7D3K - chains 2 and L of the 6 polymer chains in the assembly; structure by electron microscopy, 3.90 A resolution.

[Chain 2]
Molecule: O/tibet/99 VP2
Source organism: Foot-and-mouth disease virus
Chain sequence (218 residues; each row starts with the number of its first residue):
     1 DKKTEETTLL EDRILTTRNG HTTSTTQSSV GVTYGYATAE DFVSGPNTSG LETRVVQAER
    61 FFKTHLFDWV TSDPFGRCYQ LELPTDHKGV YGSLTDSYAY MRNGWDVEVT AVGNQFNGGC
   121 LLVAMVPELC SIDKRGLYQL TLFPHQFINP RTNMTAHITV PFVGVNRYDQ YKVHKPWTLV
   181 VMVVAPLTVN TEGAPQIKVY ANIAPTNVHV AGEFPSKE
Unresolved in the structure: 1-12

[Chain L]
Molecule: B77 vl
Source organism: Bos taurus
Chain sequence (123 residues; row label = number of the first residue in the row):
     1 WAQAVLTQPS SVSGSLGQRV SITCSGTYSN VGTGNYVSWF QQIPGSAPRT LIYSVTNRAS
    61 GVPDRFSGSR SGHTATLTIS SLQAEDEADY FCLSWQSGNT ALFGSGTTLT VLGDYKDDDD
   121 KGG
Unresolved in the structure: 1-21, 45, 108-123

[Interface between chain 2 and chain L]
Contacting residue pairs (8):
  His65(2) - Ser97(L)  hydrogen bond
  Phe67(2) - Thr33(L)
  Arg77(2) - Gly34(L)
  Arg77(2) - Tyr36(L)  hydrogen bond
  Tyr79(2) - Tyr28(L)
  Tyr79(2) - Thr33(L)
  Tyr79(2) - Gly34(L)
  Gln80(2) - Tyr28(L)  hydrogen bond (backbone-side chain)
Other interface residues (no listed pair), chain 2 (7 interface residues in all): Asp68, Leu81
Other interface residues (no listed pair), chain L (6 interface residues in all): Trp95
The authors on this interface:
  - interface residues, chain 2: His65(2), Asp68(2)

[Overview]
7 residues of chain 2 and 6 residues of chain L are in contact; the contacts include 3 hydrogen bonds. Polar
contacts include His65(2)-Ser97(L), Arg77(2)-Tyr36(L) and Gln80(2)-Tyr28(L). The paper reports interface
residues His65(2) and Asp68(2).
Here chain 2 is O/tibet/99 VP2 (Foot-and-mouth disease virus) and chain L is B77 vl (Bos taurus). Entry 7D3K
(Foot and mouth disease virus O/tibet/99-bound the single chain fragmen antibody B77) was determined by
electron microscopy, deposited together with 7D3L, 7D3M and 7D3R.
